6U7I - chains A and B of the 4 polymer chains in the assembly; structure by X-ray diffraction, 2.70 A resolution.

# Chain A (and B)
Protein: Beta-glucuronidase
From: Faecalibacterium prausnitzii
Notes: chain B of this document is another copy of the same molecule, construct and numbering; everything in this record applies to it too
Reference sequence: A0A3F3JX71 (A0A3F3JX71_9FIRM); residue numbers follow UniProt; this construct covers 1-597
Chain sequence (597 residues; row label = number of the first residue in the row):
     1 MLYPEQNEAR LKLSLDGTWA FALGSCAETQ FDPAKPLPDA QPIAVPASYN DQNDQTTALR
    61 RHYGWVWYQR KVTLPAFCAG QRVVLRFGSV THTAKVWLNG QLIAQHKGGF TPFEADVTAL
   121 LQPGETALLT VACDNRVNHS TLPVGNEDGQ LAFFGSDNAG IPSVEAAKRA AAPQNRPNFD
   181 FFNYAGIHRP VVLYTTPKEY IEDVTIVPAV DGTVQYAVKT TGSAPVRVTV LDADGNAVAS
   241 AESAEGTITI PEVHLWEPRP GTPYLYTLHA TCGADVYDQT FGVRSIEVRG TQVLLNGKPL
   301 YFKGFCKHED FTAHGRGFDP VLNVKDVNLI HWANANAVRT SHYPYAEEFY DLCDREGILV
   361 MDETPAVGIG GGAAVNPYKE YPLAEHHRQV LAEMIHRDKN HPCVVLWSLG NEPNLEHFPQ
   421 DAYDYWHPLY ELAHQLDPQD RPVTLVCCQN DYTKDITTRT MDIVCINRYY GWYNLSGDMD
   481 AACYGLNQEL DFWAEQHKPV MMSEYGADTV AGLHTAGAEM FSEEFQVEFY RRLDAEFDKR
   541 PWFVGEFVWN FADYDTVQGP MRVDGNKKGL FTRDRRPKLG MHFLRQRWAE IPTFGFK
Unresolved in the structure: 1, 597 (chain B: 1)
Reported in the primary citation:
  - specificity-determining residues: F153, F154
  - conformationally variable residues (side-chain flip): Y378

# How chain A and chain B interact
Pairs across the interface (92; chain A residue first):
  Q6(A) with L13(B); T73(B), hydrogen bond (side chain-backbone)
  N7(A) with T73(B); P75(B)
  E8(A) with T73(B); P75(B); A76(B), hydrogen bond (backbone-backbone); G124(B)
  A9(A) with F77(B)
  R10(A) with P75(B)
  L11(A) with L13(B), hydrophobic; P75(B), hydrophobic; F77(B), hydrophobic
  K12(A) with L13(B)
  L13(A) with Q6(B); L11(B), hydrophobic
  A40(A) with R355(B), hydrogen bond (backbone-side chain)
  Q41(A) with R355(B)
  P42(A) with V324(B); R355(B); E356(B)
  A44(A) with P320(B); V321(B), hydrophobic
  A47(A) with V321(B), hydrophobic
  D51(A) with K325(B), hydrogen bond (backbone-side chain)
  Q52(A) with V321(B); V324(B); K325(B); N328(B), hydrogen bond (backbone-side chain)
  N53(A) with N328(B)
  D54(A) with K325(B), salt bridge; N328(B); L329(B); W332(B)
  Q55(A) with N328(B), hydrogen bond; H331(B); W332(B)
  T73(A) with Q6(B), hydrogen bond (backbone-side chain); N7(B); E8(B)
  P75(A) with Q6(B); N7(B); E8(B); R10(B); L11(B), hydrophobic
  A76(A) with E8(B), hydrogen bond (backbone-backbone)
  F77(A) with A9(B); L11(B), hydrophobic; F77(B); C78(B), hydrophobic; A79(B); Q81(B); T195(B)
  C78(A) with F77(B), hydrophobic; C78(B), hydrophobic
  Q81(A) with F77(B)
  G124(A) with E8(B)
  T195(A) with F77(B)
  F311(A) with F311(B), hydrophobic; T312(B)
  T312(A) with F311(B); D574(B)
  A313(A) with V321(B); K325(B)
  H314(A) with H314(B); D319(B), salt bridge; V321(B)
  D319(A) with H314(B), salt bridge
  V321(A) with A44(B), hydrophobic; A47(B), hydrophobic; A313(B); H314(B)
  V324(A) with P42(B); Q52(B)
  K325(A) with D51(B), hydrogen bond (side chain-backbone); Q52(B); D54(B), salt bridge; A313(B)
  N328(A) with Q52(B), hydrogen bond (side chain-backbone); N53(B); Q55(B), hydrogen bond
  L329(A) with D54(B)
  H331(A) with Q55(B)
  W332(A) with D54(B); Q55(B)
  L352(A) with P42(B), hydrophobic
  R355(A) with A40(B), hydrogen bond (side chain-backbone); P42(B)
  E356(A) with P42(B)
  D564(A) with R576(B), salt bridge
  D574(A) with T312(B)
  R576(A) with D564(B), salt bridge
Interface residues without a listed pair, chain A (48 interface residues in all): P46, L74, A79, P320
Interface residues without a listed pair, chain B (48 interface residues in all): K12, Q41, I43, P46, L322

# In short
Chain A and chain B each contribute 48 residues to their interface; the contacts include 12 hydrogen bonds and
6 salt bridges. Among the polar pairs are D54(A)-K325(B), H314(A)-D319(B) and D564(A)-R576(B). The paper
reports specificity determinants F153(A) and F154(A); conformational variability at Y378(A).
Both chains are Beta-glucuronidase (Faecalibacterium prausnitzii). Entry 6U7I (Faecalibacterium prausnitzii
Beta-glucuronidase) was determined by X-ray diffraction together with 6U7J from the same study.
